Entry 4YLN (X-ray diffraction, 5.50 A resolution (low resolution: residue-level contacts below are approximate; hydrogen-bond / salt-bridge calls are withheld)); this record covers chains F and 2 of the 9 polymer chains in the assembly.

# Chain F
Name: RNA polymerase sigma factor RpoD
Source organism: Escherichia coli
UniProtKB: P00579 (RPOD_ECOLI); residues 1-613 here = UniProt positions 1-613
Chain sequence (628 residues; each row starts with the number of its first residue; numbers below 1 keep their minus sign (Met-14 is residue -14)):
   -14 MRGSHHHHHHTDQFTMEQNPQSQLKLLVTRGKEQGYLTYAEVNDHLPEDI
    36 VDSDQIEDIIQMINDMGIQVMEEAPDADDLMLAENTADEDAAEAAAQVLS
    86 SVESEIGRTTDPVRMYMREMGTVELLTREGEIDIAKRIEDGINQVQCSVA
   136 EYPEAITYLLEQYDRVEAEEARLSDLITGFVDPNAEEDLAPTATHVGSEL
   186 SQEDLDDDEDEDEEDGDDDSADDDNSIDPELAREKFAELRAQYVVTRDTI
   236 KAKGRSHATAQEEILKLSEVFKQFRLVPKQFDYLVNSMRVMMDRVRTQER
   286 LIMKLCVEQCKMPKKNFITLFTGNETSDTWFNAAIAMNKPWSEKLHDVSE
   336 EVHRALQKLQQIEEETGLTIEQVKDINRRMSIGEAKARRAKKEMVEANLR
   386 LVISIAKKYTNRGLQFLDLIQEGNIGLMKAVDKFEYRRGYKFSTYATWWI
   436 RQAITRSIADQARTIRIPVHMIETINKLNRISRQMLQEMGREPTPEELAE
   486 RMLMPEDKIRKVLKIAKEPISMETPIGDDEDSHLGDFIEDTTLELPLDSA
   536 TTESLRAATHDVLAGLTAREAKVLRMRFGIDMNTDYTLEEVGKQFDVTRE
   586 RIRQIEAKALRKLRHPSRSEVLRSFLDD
Unresolved in the structure: -14 to 78, 172-209
Construct notes: expression tag (-14 to 0)
Swiss-Prot annotation at these positions:
  - DNA-binding region: Leu573 to Ala592 (H-T-H motif)
  - region: Arg584 to Arg599 (Interaction with anti-sigma factors)
  - motif: Asp403 to Gln406 (Interaction with polymerase core subunit RpoC)
  - site: Arg562 (Interaction with anti-sigma factors)
  - mutagenesis: Ala553 (A553D: Disrupts the interaction with Escherichia phage lambda antitermination protein Q), Arg596 (R596D/E: 2-fold reduction in activation of class II Crp-dependent promoters)
What the authors report for this chain:
  - binding site for NT strand DNA: Trp433

# Chain 2
Molecule: T strand DNA
Sequence (49 nucleotides; numbered 4 to 52; the number before each row is that of its first residue):
     4 CCGCGTCAGACTCGTAGGATTATAGCATACGTGAGGTGGGATGTCAAGT

# Interface between chain F and chain 2
Contacting residue pairs (28):
  Gln437(F) - DA27(2)
  Gln437(F) - DG28(2)
  Arg448(F) - DT26(2)
  Glu458(F) - DG28(2)
  Glu458(F) - DC29(2)
  Ile460(F) - DT26(2)
  Asn461(F) - DT26(2)
  Asn464(F) - DT24(2)
  Asn464(F) - DA25(2)
  Arg465(F) - DA27(2)
  Arg465(F) - DG28(2)
  Glu503(F) - DT24(2)
  Pro510(F) - DG21(2)
  Ile511(F) - DG20(2)
  Asp513(F) - DA19(2)
  Asp513(F) - DG20(2)
  Asp516(F) - DG17(2)
  Asp516(F) - DT18(2)
  Arg562(F) - DG46(2)
  Thr572(F) - DT45(2)
  Leu573(F) - DT45(2)
  Leu573(F) - DG46(2)
  Glu574(F) - DT45(2)
  Arg584(F) - DG46(2)
  Arg584(F) - DT47(2)
  Glu585(F) - DT47(2)
  Glu585(F) - DC48(2)
  Arg588(F) - DT47(2)
Also at the interface, not in a pair above, chain F (27 interface residues in all): Arg93, Tyr394, Trp433, Thr440, Ile443, Ile457, Arg468, Ile505
Also at the interface, not in a pair above, chain 2 (17 interface residues in all): DG8, DA22

# In short
The interface between chain F and chain 2 involves 27 residues on one side and 17 on the other. Curated
annotation (UniProt) lists 2 mutagenesis sites on chain F. From the paper: a binding site for NT strand DNA at
Trp433(F).
Chain F is RNA polymerase sigma factor RpoD (Escherichia coli) and chain 2 is T strand DNA; the structure, E.
coli Transcription Initiation Complex - 17-bp spacer and 4-nt RNA, was determined by X-ray diffraction
together with 4YLO and 4YLP from the same study.
